PDB entry 7RDY | electron microscopy, 3.10 A resolution | chains A and T of the 8 polymer chains in the assembly

# Chain A
Protein: RNA-directed RNA polymerase
Source organism: Severe acute respiratory syndrome coronavirus 2
Notes: EC 2.7.7.48
Reference sequence: P0DTD1 (R1AB_SARS2); residues 1-932 here correspond to UniProt positions 4393-5324 (UniProt number = residue number + 4392)
Sequence (932 residues; numbered 1 to 932; the number before each row is that of its first residue):
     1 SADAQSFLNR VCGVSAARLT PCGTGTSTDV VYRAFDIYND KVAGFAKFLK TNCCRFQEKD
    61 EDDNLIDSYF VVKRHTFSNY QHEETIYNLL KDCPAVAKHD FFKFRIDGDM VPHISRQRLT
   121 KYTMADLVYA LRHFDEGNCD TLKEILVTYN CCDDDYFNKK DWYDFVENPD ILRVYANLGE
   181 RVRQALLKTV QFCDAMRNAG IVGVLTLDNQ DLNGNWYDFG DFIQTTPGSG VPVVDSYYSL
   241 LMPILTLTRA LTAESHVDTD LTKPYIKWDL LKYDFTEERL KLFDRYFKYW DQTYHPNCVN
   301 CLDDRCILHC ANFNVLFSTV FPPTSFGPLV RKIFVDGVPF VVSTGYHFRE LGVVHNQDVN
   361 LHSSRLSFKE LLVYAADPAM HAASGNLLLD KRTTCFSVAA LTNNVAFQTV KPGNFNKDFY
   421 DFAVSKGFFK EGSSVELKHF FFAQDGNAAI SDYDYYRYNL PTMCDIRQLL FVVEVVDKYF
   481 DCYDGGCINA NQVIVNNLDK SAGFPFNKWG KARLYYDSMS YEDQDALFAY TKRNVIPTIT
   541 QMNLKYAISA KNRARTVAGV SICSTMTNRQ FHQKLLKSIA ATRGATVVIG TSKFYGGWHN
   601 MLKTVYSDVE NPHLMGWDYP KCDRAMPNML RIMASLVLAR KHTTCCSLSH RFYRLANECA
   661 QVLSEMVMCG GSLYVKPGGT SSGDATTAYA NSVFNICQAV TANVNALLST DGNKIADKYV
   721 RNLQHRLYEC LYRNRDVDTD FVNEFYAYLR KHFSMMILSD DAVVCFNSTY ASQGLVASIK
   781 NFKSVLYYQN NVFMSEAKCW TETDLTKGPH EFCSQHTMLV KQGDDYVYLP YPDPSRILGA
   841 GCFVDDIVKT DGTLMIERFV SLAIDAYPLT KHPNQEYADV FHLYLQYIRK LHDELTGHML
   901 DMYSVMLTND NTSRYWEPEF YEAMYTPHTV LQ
Disordered / not traced: 1-2, 930-932
UniProt features mapped onto this chain:
  - region: Lys545 to Arg555 (Interaction with RMP Remdesivir), Thr582 to Pro620 (RdRp Palm N-ter)
  - active site: Ser759, Asp760, Asp761
  - binding site (Mn(2+)): Asn209, Asp218
  - binding site (Zn(2+)): His295, Cys301, Cys306, Cys310, Cys487, His642, Cys645, Cys646
  - site: Gln932 (Cleavage)
Ion coordination: Mg2+: Asn209, Asp218 (together with ADP); Zn2+ site 1: His295, Cys301, Cys306, Cys310; Zn2+ site 2: Cys487, His642, Cys645, Cys646
Ligand contacts:
  - chapso (1N7), molecule 1: Arg197, Gly230, Val231, Lys288, Tyr289, Asp291
  - chapso (1N7), molecule 2: Val202, Gly203, Val204, Asp221, Ile223, Val231, Val233, Arg733
  - chapso (1N7), molecule 3: Tyr903, Ser904, Val905
  - ADP (adenosine-5'-diphosphate): Phe35, Lys50, Asn52, Lys73, Arg74, His75, Asn79, Arg116, Asp208, Asn209, Tyr217, Asp218, Gly220

# Chain T
Molecule: Template RNA
Sequence (55 nucleotides; row label = number of the first residue in the row):
     1 CUAUCCCCAU GUGAUUUUAA UAGCUUCUUA GGAGAAUGAC GUAGCAUGCU ACGCG
Disordered / not traced: 1-5, 13-17, 55

# How chain A and chain T interact
Residue-residue contacts (41):
  Gln408(A) - U18(T)  hydrogen bond to the base
  Asn496(A) - G23(T)  phosphate contact
  Lys500(A) - A20(T)  phosphate contact
  Lys500(A) - U21(T)  phosphate contact
  Ser501(A) - A19(T)  hydrogen bond to the phosphate
  Ser501(A) - A20(T)  hydrogen bond to the phosphate
  Asn507(A) - A19(T)  phosphate contact
  Gln541(A) - U18(T)  sugar contact
  Gln541(A) - A19(T)  phosphate contact
  Asn543(A) - U18(T)  hydrogen bond to the sugar
  Asn543(A) - A19(T)  sugar contact
  Lys545(A) - A20(T)  base contact
  Val557(A) - A20(T)  base contact
  Ala558(A) - A20(T)  sugar contact
  Gly559(A) - A20(T)  sugar contact
  Arg569(A) - U21(T)  salt bridge to the phosphate
  Arg569(A) - A22(T)  salt bridge to the phosphate
  Lys577(A) - G23(T)  salt bridge to the phosphate
  Ala580(A) - G23(T)  sugar contact
  Gly590(A) - G23(T)  hydrogen bond to the sugar
  Ser592(A) - C24(T)  sugar contact
  Phe594(A) - C24(T)  sugar contact
  Phe594(A) - U25(T)  sugar contact
  Tyr595(A) - U26(T)  hydrogen bond to the phosphate
  Ser682(A) - A20(T)  base contact
  Gly683(A) - A20(T)  hydrogen bond to the sugar
  Gly683(A) - U21(T)  sugar contact
  Asp684(A) - U21(T)  hydrogen bond to the sugar
  Ala685(A) - U21(T)  hydrogen bond to the sugar
  Thr686(A) - U21(T)  sugar contact
  Thr687(A) - U21(T)  base contact
  Tyr689(A) - A22(T)  hydrogen bond to the sugar
  Tyr689(A) - G23(T)  sugar contact
  Val860(A) - U26(T)  sugar contact
  Ser861(A) - U26(T)  base contact
  Ile864(A) - U26(T)  sugar contact
  Arg914(A) - C27(T)  salt bridge to the phosphate
  Tyr915(A) - C27(T)  sugar contact
  Phe920(A) - U26(T)  phosphate contact
  Met924(A) - U25(T)  sugar contact
  Met924(A) - U26(T)  sugar contact
Also at the interface, not in a pair above, chain A (39 interface residues in all): Lys511, Val560, Thr565, Gln573, Ile589, Thr591, Glu857

# Overview
Chain A and chain T form an interface of 39 and 10 residues respectively, with 10 hydrogen bonds and 4 salt
bridges. Among the polar pairs are Gln408(A)-U18(T), Asn543(A)-U18(T) and Gly590(A)-G23(T). Bound to chain A:
ADP and 3 copies of chapso.
Chain A is RNA-directed RNA polymerase (Severe acute respiratory syndrome coronavirus 2) and chain T is
Template RNA; the structure, SARS-CoV-2 replication-transcription complex bound to nsp13 helicase -
nsp13(2)-RTC - engaged class, was determined by electron microscopy (same publication as 7RDX, 7RDZ, 7RE0,
7RE1, 7RE2 and 7RE3).
